Entry 6RQH (electron microscopy, 3.70 A resolution); this record covers chains S and R of the 20 polymer chains in the assembly.

[Chain S]
Protein: RNA polymerase I-specific transcription initiation factor RRN6
From: Saccharomyces cerevisiae
UniProt: P32786 (RRN6_YEAST); residues 1-894 here = UniProt positions 1-894
Amino-acid sequence (894 residues; row label = number of the first residue in the row):
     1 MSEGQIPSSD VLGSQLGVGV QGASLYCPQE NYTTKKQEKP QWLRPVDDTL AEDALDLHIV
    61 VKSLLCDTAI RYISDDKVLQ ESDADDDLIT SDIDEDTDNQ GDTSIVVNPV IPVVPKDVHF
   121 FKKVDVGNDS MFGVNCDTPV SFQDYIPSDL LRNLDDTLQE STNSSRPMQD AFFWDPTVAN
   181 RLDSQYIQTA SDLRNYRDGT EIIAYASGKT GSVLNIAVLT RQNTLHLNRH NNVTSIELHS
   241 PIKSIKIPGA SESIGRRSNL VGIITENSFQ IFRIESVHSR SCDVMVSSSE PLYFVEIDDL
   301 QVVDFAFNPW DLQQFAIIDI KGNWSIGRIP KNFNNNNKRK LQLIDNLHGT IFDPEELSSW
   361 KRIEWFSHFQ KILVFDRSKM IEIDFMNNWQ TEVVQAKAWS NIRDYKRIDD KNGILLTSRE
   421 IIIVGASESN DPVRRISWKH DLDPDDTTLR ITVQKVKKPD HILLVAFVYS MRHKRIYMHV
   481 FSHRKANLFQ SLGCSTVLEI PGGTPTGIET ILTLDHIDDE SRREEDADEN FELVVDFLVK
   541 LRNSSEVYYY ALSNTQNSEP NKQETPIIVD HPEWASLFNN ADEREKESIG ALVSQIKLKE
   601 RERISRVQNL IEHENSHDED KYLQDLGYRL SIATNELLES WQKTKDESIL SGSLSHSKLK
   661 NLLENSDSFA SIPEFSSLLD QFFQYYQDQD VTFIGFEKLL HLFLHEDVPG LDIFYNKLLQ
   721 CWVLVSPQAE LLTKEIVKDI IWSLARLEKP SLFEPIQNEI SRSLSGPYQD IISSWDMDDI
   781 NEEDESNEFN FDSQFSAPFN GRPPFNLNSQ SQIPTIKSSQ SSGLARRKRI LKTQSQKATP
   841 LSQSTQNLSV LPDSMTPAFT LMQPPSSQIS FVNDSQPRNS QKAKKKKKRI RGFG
Unresolved in the structure: 1-15, 69-169, 216-218, 307-315, 336-342, 516-530, 556-568, 650-655, 780-894

[Chain R]
Protein: RNA polymerase I-specific transcription initiation factor RRN11
From: Saccharomyces cerevisiae
UniProt: Q04712 (RRN11_YEAST); residue numbers follow UniProt; this construct covers 1-507
Amino-acid sequence (507 residues; numbered 1 to 507; the number before each row is that of its first residue):
     1 MFEVPITLTN RKFAQRRKLK YQYINYISRR FDRISKKSTT TDSLPTPENS AAENNDEEEG
    61 QNSEAGTYRR SVLQQKKRRR ERHWRSVVGE IYSTTESETD SQEEETEEGG EHDTGIDKED
   121 SDEERKFWKK YEKPEKSFEI WRTVSSQNKQ PINKQKMTYH NFKKIEKIPL RKMEIPLLHC
   181 TKENKLYFQS ISRGLEPLKT STSEVRNYRT RHIVTLTDLL HLNVSRHNWS LAYKIFATLI
   241 RIPGVQIKSL WGIGVEILDN LSNSSSGLDF LQWMCQIYSS KSRFVQNINY RSIVPPFQTG
   301 SRTHTAKFAI TYLWSSLINC QKSMEPSSNI IDKPFDTEND LLQELIDKIS EWVLTPPFME
   361 DAEVWFIYAS CHLLKADTLS RQFVNDNKNN DLIGLDRDIK INQVIKHIHY VRTFLKICLD
   421 KGGFAVPSRL IENQLKSFES RLYGEAQDIQ ERDVANVYDS IDNSSVENSF GDVYETNAEF
   481 LDTQLMDLSP EDNGLDEMHY SDEDSSE
Unresolved in the structure: 39-120, 325-344, 386-396, 444-507

[Interface between chain S and chain R]
Pairs across the interface - 133 pairs, chain S then chain R:
  Leu-16(S) / Pro-427(R)
  Gly-17(S) / Ala-425(R)
  Gly-17(S) / Pro-427(R)
  Val-18(S) / Phe-366(R)  hydrophobic
  Val-18(S) / Phe-424(R)
  Val-18(S) / Ala-425(R)
  Val-18(S) / Val-426(R)  hydrophobic
  Val-18(S) / Pro-427(R)
  Val-18(S) / Ile-431(R)  hydrophobic
  Gly-19(S) / Phe-424(R)
  Val-20(S) / Gly-423(R)
  Val-20(S) / Phe-424(R)
  Val-20(S) / Ala-425(R)
  Gln-21(S) / Lys-136(R)
  Gln-21(S) / Gly-423(R)
  Gln-21(S) / Phe-424(R)
  Tyr-26(S) / Lys-136(R)
  Tyr-26(S) / Ser-137(R)
  Pro-28(S) / Phe-297(R)  hydrophobic
  Glu-30(S) / Val-255(R)
  Tyr-32(S) / Leu-258(R)
  Tyr-32(S) / Thr-311(R)
  Tyr-32(S) / Ser-315(R)  hydrogen bond
  Thr-34(S) / Glu-363(R)
  Lys-35(S) / Trp-314(R)
  Lys-36(S) / Leu-317(R)
  Lys-36(S) / Ser-370(R)  hydrogen bond
  Glu-38(S) / Leu-373(R)
  Glu-38(S) / Gln-434(R)
  Lys-39(S) / Leu-430(R)
  Pro-40(S) / Gln-434(R)
  Pro-45(S) / Gln-321(R)
  Asp-48(S) / Ile-318(R)
  Ala-171(S) / Leu-198(R)
  Phe-172(S) / Pro-197(R)
  Phe-172(S) / Leu-198(R)  hydrogen bond (backbone-backbone)
  Phe-172(S) / Lys-199(R)
  Phe-173(S) / Leu-186(R)  hydrophobic
  Phe-173(S) / Ser-190(R)
  Phe-173(S) / Leu-195(R)
  Phe-173(S) / Glu-196(R)
  Phe-173(S) / Leu-198(R)
  Trp-174(S) / Leu-195(R)
  Trp-174(S) / Glu-196(R)  hydrogen bond (backbone-backbone)
  Trp-174(S) / Pro-197(R)  hydrogen bond (side chain-backbone)
  Trp-174(S) / Leu-198(R)
  Asp-175(S) / Arg-193(R)
  Asp-175(S) / Gly-194(R)
  Asp-175(S) / Leu-195(R)  hydrogen bond (side chain-backbone)
  Pro-176(S) / Gly-194(R)
  Pro-176(S) / Leu-195(R)
  Pro-176(S) / Glu-196(R)
  Glu-296(S) / Thr-158(R)
  Asp-298(S) / Thr-158(R)
  Lys-321(S) / Met-157(R)
  Lys-321(S) / Phe-162(R)
  Gly-322(S) / Met-157(R)
  His-348(S) / Lys-154(R)
  His-348(S) / Lys-156(R)
  Gly-349(S) / Asn-153(R)
  Gly-349(S) / Lys-154(R)
  Thr-350(S) / Asn-153(R)
  Thr-350(S) / Gln-155(R)
  Thr-350(S) / Lys-156(R)
  Thr-350(S) / Met-157(R)  hydrogen bond (side chain-backbone)
  Phe-352(S) / Phe-31(R)  hydrophobic
  Phe-352(S) / Met-157(R)  hydrophobic
  Phe-352(S) / Phe-162(R)  hydrophobic
  Phe-352(S) / Ile-165(R)  hydrophobic
  Pro-354(S) / Ile-27(R)
  Pro-354(S) / Phe-31(R)  hydrophobic
  Pro-354(S) / Ile-165(R)  hydrophobic
  Glu-355(S) / Ile-24(R)
  Glu-355(S) / Phe-127(R)
  Glu-355(S) / Lys-130(R)  salt bridge
  Glu-355(S) / Tyr-131(R)  hydrogen bond
  Leu-357(S) / Lys-20(R)
  Leu-357(S) / Ile-24(R)  hydrophobic
  Leu-357(S) / Ile-191(R)
  Ser-358(S) / Glu-196(R)
  Ser-359(S) / Gly-194(R)
  Ile-383(S) / Ile-152(R)  hydrophobic
  Asn-388(S) / Pro-151(R)
  Trp-389(S) / Val-144(R)  hydrophobic
  Trp-389(S) / Lys-149(R)
  Trp-389(S) / Gln-150(R)
  Trp-389(S) / Ile-152(R)
  Gln-390(S) / Asn-148(R)
  Gln-390(S) / Gln-150(R)  hydrogen bond (backbone-backbone)
  Gln-390(S) / Pro-151(R)
  Gln-390(S) / Ile-152(R)
  Thr-391(S) / Val-144(R)
  Glu-392(S) / Arg-142(R)
  Val-393(S) / Ile-140(R)
  Val-393(S) / Trp-141(R)  hydrophobic
  Val-393(S) / Arg-142(R)
  Val-393(S) / Val-144(R)  hydrophobic
  Val-394(S) / Glu-139(R)
  Val-394(S) / Trp-141(R)  hydrophobic
  Gln-395(S) / Ile-140(R)  hydrogen bond (backbone-backbone)
  Ala-396(S) / Glu-139(R)
  Lys-397(S) / Tyr-131(R)
  Trp-399(S) / Trp-128(R)  hydrophobic
  Trp-399(S) / Lys-133(R)
  Trp-399(S) / Pro-134(R)
  Trp-399(S) / Phe-138(R)
  Trp-399(S) / Tyr-290(R)  hydrophobic
  Ser-400(S) / Glu-139(R)  hydrogen bond
  Arg-403(S) / Glu-196(R)  salt bridge
  Ser-418(S) / Glu-139(R)
  Glu-420(S) / Glu-3(R)
  Glu-420(S) / Phe-138(R)
  Ile-423(S) / Trp-141(R)  hydrophobic
  Glu-428(S) / Ser-145(R)
  Val-433(S) / Val-144(R)  hydrophobic
  Val-433(S) / Ser-145(R)
  Arg-434(S) / Val-144(R)
  Lys-439(S) / Trp-141(R)
  Asp-441(S) / Phe-138(R)
  Asp-443(S) / Phe-2(R)
  Asp-443(S) / Glu-3(R)  hydrogen bond (backbone-backbone)
  Pro-444(S) / Met-1(R)
  Pro-444(S) / Phe-2(R)
  Asp-445(S) / Met-1(R)  hydrogen bond (backbone-backbone)
  Asp-445(S) / Phe-2(R)
  Thr-447(S) / Glu-196(R)
  Arg-472(S) / Leu-198(R)
  Arg-472(S) / Thr-200(R)
  His-473(S) / Met-1(R)
  Arg-475(S) / Met-1(R)  hydrogen bond
  Cys-494(S) / Ser-225(R)
  Ser-495(S) / Ser-225(R)
  Thr-496(S) / Ser-225(R)  hydrogen bond (backbone-side chain)
Also at the interface, not in a pair above, chain S (87 interface residues in all): Gly-22, Ala-23, Gln-29, Asn-31, Thr-33, Gln-37, Val-46, Leu-55, Asp-170, Ile-297, Asn-323, Glu-382, Ala-398, Ile-421, Asp-431, Ile-436, Asp-446, Leu-498
Also at the interface, not in a pair above, chain R (79 interface residues in all): Tyr-23, Thr-143, Tyr-159, Tyr-187, His-221, Arg-226, His-227, Trp-251, Gly-252, Leu-374

[Summary]
87 residues of chain S and 79 residues of chain R are in contact, with 15 hydrogen bonds and 2 salt bridges.
Polar pairs include Glu-355(S)/Lys-130(R), Arg-403(S)/Glu-196(R) and Tyr-32(S)/Ser-315(R).
Chain S is RNA polymerase I-specific transcription initiation factor RRN6 and chain R is RNA polymerase
I-specific transcription initiation factor RRN11, both from Saccharomyces cerevisiae; the structure, RNA
Polymerase I Closed Conformation 1 (CC1), was determined by electron microscopy (same publication as 6RQL,
6RQT, 6RRD, 6RUI, 6RUO and 6RWE).
